7YP3 - chains A and B; structure by X-ray diffraction, 2.10 A resolution.

[Chain A (and B)]
Name: Glycosyltransferase
Organism: Streptomyces sp. SCSIO 01934
Notes: chain B of this document is another copy of the same molecule, construct and numbering; everything in this record applies to it too
UniProt: E5L4T5 (E5L4T5_9ACTN); residues 1-417 here = UniProt positions 1-417
Chain sequence (437 residues; row label = number of the first residue in the row; numbers below 1 keep their minus sign (Met-19 is residue -19)):
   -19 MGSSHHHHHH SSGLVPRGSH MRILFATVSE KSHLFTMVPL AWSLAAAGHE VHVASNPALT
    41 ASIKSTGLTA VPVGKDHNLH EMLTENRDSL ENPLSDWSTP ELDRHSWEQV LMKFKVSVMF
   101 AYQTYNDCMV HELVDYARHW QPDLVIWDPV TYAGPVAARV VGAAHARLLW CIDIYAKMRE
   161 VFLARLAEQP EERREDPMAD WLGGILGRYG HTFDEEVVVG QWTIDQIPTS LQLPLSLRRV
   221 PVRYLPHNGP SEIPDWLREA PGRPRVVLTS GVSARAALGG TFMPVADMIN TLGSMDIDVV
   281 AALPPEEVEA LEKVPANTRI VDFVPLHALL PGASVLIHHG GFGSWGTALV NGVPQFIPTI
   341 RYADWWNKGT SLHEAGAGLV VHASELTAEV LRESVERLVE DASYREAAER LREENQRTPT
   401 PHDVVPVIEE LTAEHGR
Not modelled in the structure: -19 to -2, 251-260 (chain B: -19 to -2, 251-261)
Sequence notes: initiating methionine (-19); expression tag (-18 to 0)

[Interface between chain A and chain B]
Contacting residue pairs (65; chain A residue first):
  Val18(A) - Trp22(B)  hydrophobic
  Trp22(A) - Val18(B)  hydrophobic
  Trp22(A) - Trp22(B)
  Ser23(A) - Ala26(B)
  Ala25(A) - Leu225(B)
  Ala26(A) - Ser23(B)
  Ala26(A) - Leu225(B)
  Ala26(A) - Thr400(B)
  Ala26(A) - Pro401(B)
  Ala26(A) - His402(B)  hydrogen bond (backbone-backbone)
  Ala27(A) - Thr400(B)
  Ala27(A) - His402(B)
  Glu30(A) - His307(B)  salt bridge
  His32(A) - Ile233(B)
  Thr40(A) - Glu232(B)
  Lys44(A) - Ser45(B)
  Lys44(A) - Ser231(B)
  Lys44(A) - Glu232(B)  salt bridge
  Ser45(A) - Lys44(B)
  Ser45(A) - Ser45(B)  hydrogen bond
  Ser45(A) - Gly47(B)  hydrogen bond (backbone-backbone)
  Thr46(A) - Thr46(B)
  Thr46(A) - Gly47(B)
  Gly47(A) - Ser45(B)  hydrogen bond (backbone-backbone)
  Gly47(A) - Thr46(B)
  Gly47(A) - His227(B)
  Leu48(A) - Ser231(B)
  Thr49(A) - Ser231(B)  hydrogen bond
  Thr49(A) - Ile233(B)
  Ala50(A) - Ser231(B)  hydrogen bond (backbone-backbone)
  Ala50(A) - Glu232(B)
  Ala50(A) - Ile233(B)  hydrogen bond (backbone-backbone)
  Val51(A) - Ile233(B)  hydrophobic
  Pro52(A) - Glu232(B)
  Pro52(A) - Ile233(B)
  Tyr116(A) - Arg238(B)
  His119(A) - Arg238(B)
  Leu225(A) - Ala25(B)
  Leu225(A) - Ala26(B)
  His227(A) - Gly47(B)
  Pro230(A) - Lys44(B)
  Ser231(A) - Lys44(B)
  Ser231(A) - Leu48(B)
  Ser231(A) - Thr49(B)  hydrogen bond
  Ser231(A) - Ala50(B)  hydrogen bond (backbone-backbone)
  Glu232(A) - Thr40(B)
  Glu232(A) - Lys44(B)  salt bridge
  Glu232(A) - Ala50(B)
  Glu232(A) - Pro52(B)
  Ile233(A) - His32(B)
  Ile233(A) - Thr49(B)
  Ile233(A) - Ala50(B)  hydrogen bond (backbone-backbone)
  Ile233(A) - Val51(B)  hydrophobic
  Ile233(A) - Pro52(B)
  Arg238(A) - Asp115(B)  salt bridge
  Arg238(A) - His119(B)
  His307(A) - Glu30(B)  salt bridge
  Thr400(A) - Ala26(B)
  Thr400(A) - Ala27(B)
  Pro401(A) - Ala26(B)
  His402(A) - Ala26(B)  hydrogen bond (backbone-backbone)
  His402(A) - Ala27(B)
  His402(A) - His402(B)  hydrogen bond
  His402(A) - Val405(B)
  Val405(A) - His402(B)
Interface residues without a listed pair, chain A (35 interface residues in all): Pro19, Gly28, Arg223
Interface residues without a listed pair, chain B (35 interface residues in all): Pro19, Gly28, Tyr116, Pro230

[Overview]
The chain A/chain B interface involves 35 residues from each chain; the contacts include 12 hydrogen bonds and
5 salt bridges. Among the polar pairs are Glu30(A)-His307(B), Lys44(A)-Glu232(B) and Arg238(A)-Asp115(B).
Chain A and chain B are both Glycosyltransferase (Streptomyces sp. SCSIO 01934); the structure, Crystal
structure of elaiophylin glycosyltransferase in complex with elaiophylin, was determined by X-ray diffraction
(same publication as 7YP5).
